6W0G - chains A and B of the 3 polymer chains in the assembly; structure by X-ray diffraction, 2.60 A resolution.

== Chain A ==
Protein: Fab Heavy Chain
From: Rattus norvegicus
Notes: antibody fragment or engineered binder
Amino-acid sequence (219 residues; row label = number of the first residue in the row):
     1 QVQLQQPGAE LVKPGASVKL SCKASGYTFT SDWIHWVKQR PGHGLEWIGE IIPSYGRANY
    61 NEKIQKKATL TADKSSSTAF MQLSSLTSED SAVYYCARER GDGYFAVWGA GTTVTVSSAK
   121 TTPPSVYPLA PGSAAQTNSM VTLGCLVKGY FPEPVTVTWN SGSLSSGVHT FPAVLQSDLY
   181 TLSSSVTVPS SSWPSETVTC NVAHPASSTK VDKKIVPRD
Disulfides: Cys22-Cys96, Cys145-Cys200

== Chain B ==
Protein: Fab Light Chain
From: Rattus norvegicus
Notes: antibody fragment or engineered binder
Amino-acid sequence (212 residues; row label = number of the first residue in the row):
     1 DILLTQSPAI LSVSPGERVS FSCRASQSIG TDIHWYQQRT NGSPRLLIKY ASESISGIPS
    61 RFSGSGSGTD FTLSINSVES EDIANYYCQQ SNRWPFTFGS GTKLEIKRAD AAPTVSIFPP
   121 SSEQLTSGGA SVVCFLNNFY PKDINVKWKI DGSERQNGVL NSWTDQDSKD STYSMSSTLT
   181 LTKDEYERHN SYTCEATHKT STSPIVKSFN RN
Disulfides: Cys23-Cys88, Cys134-Cys194

== Chain A / chain B interface ==
Pairs across the interface (70; chain A residue first):
  His35(A) - Phe96(B)
  Gln39(A) - Gln38(B)  hydrogen bond
  Gln39(A) - Tyr87(B)  hydrogen bond
  His43(A) - Tyr87(B)
  Gly44(A) - Tyr87(B)
  Leu45(A) - Gln38(B)
  Leu45(A) - Pro44(B)  hydrophobic
  Leu45(A) - Phe98(B)
  Trp47(A) - Trp94(B)  hydrophobic
  Trp47(A) - Pro95(B)  hydrophobic
  Glu50(A) - Trp94(B)  hydrogen bond
  Asn59(A) - Trp94(B)
  Tyr60(A) - Trp94(B)
  Tyr95(A) - Gln38(B)  hydrogen bond
  Tyr95(A) - Gly42(B)  hydrogen bond (side chain-backbone)
  Tyr95(A) - Ser43(B)
  Glu99(A) - Phe96(B)
  Asp102(A) - Tyr50(B)  hydrogen bond (backbone-side chain)
  Gly103(A) - His34(B)  hydrogen bond (backbone-side chain)
  Gly103(A) - Gln89(B)  hydrogen bond (backbone-side chain)
  Gly103(A) - Ser91(B)
  Gly103(A) - Phe96(B)
  Tyr104(A) - His34(B)
  Tyr104(A) - Tyr36(B)
  Tyr104(A) - Leu46(B)  hydrophobic
  Tyr104(A) - Lys49(B)  hydrogen bond
  Tyr104(A) - Tyr50(B)  hydrophobic
  Phe105(A) - Tyr36(B)  hydrogen bond (backbone-side chain)
  Phe105(A) - Gln89(B)
  Phe105(A) - Phe96(B)  hydrophobic
  Phe105(A) - Phe98(B)  hydrophobic
  Trp108(A) - Tyr36(B)
  Trp108(A) - Pro44(B)
  Gly109(A) - Ser43(B)
  Tyr127(A) - Ser121(B)
  Tyr127(A) - Gln124(B)
  Tyr127(A) - Ser127(B)
  Pro128(A) - Ser121(B)
  Pro128(A) - Glu123(B)
  Leu129(A) - Phe118(B)
  Leu129(A) - Val133(B)  hydrophobic
  Ala130(A) - Phe118(B)
  Ala130(A) - Pro119(B)
  Pro131(A) - Phe118(B)
  Thr142(A) - Ser116(B)
  Thr142(A) - Phe118(B)
  Leu146(A) - Gln124(B)
  Leu146(A) - Ser131(B)
  Lys148(A) - Ser131(B)
  Lys148(A) - Thr180(B)
  His169(A) - Asn137(B)
  His169(A) - Asn138(B)  hydrogen bond
  His169(A) - Ser174(B)  hydrogen bond
  Phe171(A) - Phe135(B)  hydrophobic
  Phe171(A) - Asn137(B)
  Phe171(A) - Ser162(B)
  Phe171(A) - Thr164(B)
  Phe171(A) - Ser174(B)
  Phe171(A) - Met175(B)
  Phe171(A) - Ser176(B)
  Pro172(A) - Ser162(B)  hydrogen bond (backbone-side chain)
  Pro172(A) - Trp163(B)
  Val174(A) - Leu160(B)  hydrophobic
  Val174(A) - Asn161(B)
  Gln176(A) - Leu160(B)
  Ser183(A) - Phe135(B)
  Ser184(A) - Phe135(B)
  Ser185(A) - Phe135(B)
  Ser185(A) - Asn137(B)  hydrogen bond
  Arg218(A) - Pro120(B)
Interface residues without a listed pair, chain A (43 interface residues in all): Val37, Glu62, Lys63, Ala106, Gly132, Leu143, Gly144, Ser165, Lys213
Interface residues without a listed pair, chain B (41 interface residues in all): Asp1, Asp167, Lys169

== Summary ==
43 residues of chain A and 41 residues of chain B are in contact, with 14 hydrogen bonds. Polar pairs include
Gln39(A)-Gln38(B), Gln39(A)-Tyr87(B) and Glu50(A)-Trp94(B).
Here chain A is Fab Heavy Chain and chain B is Fab Light Chain, both from Rattus norvegicus. Entry 6W0G
(Closed-gate KcsA soaked in 1mM KCl/5mM BaCl2) was determined by X-ray diffraction (same publication as 6W0A,
6W0B, 6W0C, 6W0D, 6W0E, 6W0F and 3 further entries).
